Entry 8TOB (electron microscopy, 3.14 A resolution); this record covers chains LA and HB of the 44 polymer chains in the assembly.

Chain LA:
Protein: Fimbrial protein
Source organism: Acinetobacter genomosp. 16BJ
UniProt: N9RQW9 (N9RQW9_9GAMM); numbering as in UniProt (aligned over 9-78)
Chain sequence (70 residues; each row starts with the number of its first residue):
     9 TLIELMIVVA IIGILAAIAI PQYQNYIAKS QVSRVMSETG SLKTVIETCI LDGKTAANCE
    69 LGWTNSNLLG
Disulfides: Cys57-Cys67
Reported in the primary citation:
  - post-translational modification sites: Gly78

Chain HB:
Protein: Fimbrial protein
Source organism: Acinetobacter genomosp. 16BJ
UniProt: N9RQW9 (N9RQW9_9GAMM); residue numbers follow UniProt; this construct covers 79-147
Chain sequence (69 residues; row label = number of the first residue in the row):
    79 STAAVTGQTG LTITYPASAT ESAAIQGTFG NSAAIKIKNQ TLTWTRTPEG AWSCATTVEA
   139 KFKPAGCAS
Disulfides: Cys132-Cys145
Reported in the primary citation:
  - post-translational modification sites: Ser147

Chain LA / chain HB interface:
Residue-residue contacts - 9 pairs, chain LA then chain HB:
  Ile58(LA) - Ala112(HB)
  Ile58(LA) - Ile113(HB)
  Leu59(LA) - Ala112(HB)
  Asp60(LA) - Asn109(HB)
  Asp60(LA) - Ser110(HB)
  Asp60(LA) - Ala111(HB)
  Gly61(LA) - Asn109(HB)
  Gly61(LA) - Ala111(HB)
  Gly61(LA) - Lys116(HB)

Overview:
Chain LA and chain HB form an interface of 4 and 6 residues respectively. The paper reports modification sites
Gly78(LA) and Ser147(HB).
Chain LA is Fimbrial protein and chain HB is Fimbrial protein, both from Acinetobacter genomosp. 16BJ; the
structure, Acinetobacter GP16 Type IV pilus, was determined by electron microscopy, deposited together with
8TOC, 8TV9, 8TVA, 8TW2 and 8TWC.
